6KXS - chains J and P of the 12 polymer chains in the assembly; structure by electron microscopy, 3.40 A resolution.

== Chain J ==
Molecule: Immunoglobulin J chain
From: Homo sapiens
Reference sequence: P01591 (IGJ_HUMAN); residues 1-136 here correspond to UniProt positions 24-159 (UniProt number = residue number + 23)
Sequence (136 residues; row label = number of the first residue in the row):
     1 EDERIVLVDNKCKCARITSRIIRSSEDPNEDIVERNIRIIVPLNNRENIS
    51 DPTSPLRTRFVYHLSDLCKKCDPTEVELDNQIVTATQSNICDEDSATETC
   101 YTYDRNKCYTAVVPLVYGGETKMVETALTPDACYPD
Unresolved in the structure: 1-2, 70-97
Curated features (UniProtKB/Swiss-Prot):
  - glycosylation: N48 (N-linked (GlcNAc...) (complex) asparagine)
Disulfide bonds: C12-C100, C108-C133
Glycans and other covalent adducts: N-acetylglucosamine (NAG) linked to N48
Residues lining bound ligands: N-acetylglucosamine (NAG; 2-acetamido-2-deoxy-beta-D-glucopyranose): R4, R20, I22, E34, N36

== Chain P ==
Molecule: Polymeric immunoglobulin receptor
From: Homo sapiens
Reference sequence: P01833 (PIGR_HUMAN); residues 1-547 here correspond to UniProt positions 19-565 (UniProt number = residue number + 18)
Sequence (555 residues; row label = number of the first residue in the row):
     1 KSPIFGPEEVNSVEGNSVSITCYYPPTSVNRHTRKYWCRQGARGGCITLI
    51 SSEGYVSSKYAGRANLTNFPENGTFVVNIAQLSQDDSGRYKCGLGINSRG
   101 LSFDVSLEVSQGPGLLNDTKVYTVDLGRTVTINCPFKTENAQKRKSLYKQ
   151 IGLYPVLVIDSSGYVNPNYTGRIRLDIQGTGQLLFSVVINQLRLSDAGQY
   201 LCQAGDDSNSNKKNADLQVLKPEPELVYEDLRGSVTFHCALGPEVANVAK
   251 FLCRQSSGENCDVVVNTLGKRAPAFEGRILLNPQDKDGSFSVVITGLRKE
   301 DAGRYLCGAHSDGQLQEGSPIQAWQLFVNEESTIPRSPTVVKGVAGGSVA
   351 VLCPYNRKESKSIKYWCLWEGAQNGRCPLLVDSEGWVKAQYEGRLSLLEE
   401 PGNGTFTVILNQLTSRDAGFYWCLTNGDTLWRTTVEIKIIEGEPNLKVPG
   451 NVTAVLGETLKVPCHFPCKFSSYEKYWCKWNNTGCQALPSQDEGPSKAFV
   501 NCDENSRLVSLTLNLVTRADEGWYWCGVKQGHFYGETAAVYVAVEERHHH
   551 HHHHH
Unresolved in the structure: 113-119, 177-184, 205-209, 453-459, 498-505, 514-521, 542-555
Construct notes: expression tag (548-555)
Curated features (UniProtKB/Swiss-Prot):
  - glycosylation (N-linked (GlcNAc...) asparagine): N65, N72, N117, N168, N403, N451 (complex), N481
Disulfide bonds: C22-C92, C38-C46, C134-C202, C239-C307, C253-C261, C353-C423, C367-C377, C464-C526, C478-C485
Reported in the primary citation:
  - conformationally variable residues (domain motion): T67
  - specificity-determining residues: E53 (by similarity / conservation)
  - mutagenesis - V29N/R31S, R99N/L101T: decreased binding to Fcu-J complex

== How chain J and chain P interact ==
Residue-residue contacts (11; chain J residue first):
  R105(J) - V29(P)
  R105(J) - N30(P)
  R105(J) - L101(P)
  N106(J) - T27(P)
  N106(J) - V29(P)
  D131(J) - V29(P)
  D131(J) - H32(P)
  D131(J) - T33(P)  hydrogen bond
  A132(J) - V29(P)  hydrophobic
  Y134(J) - S28(P)  hydrogen bond (backbone-side chain)
  Y134(J) - H32(P)
The authors on this interface:
  - specific contacts: A132(J)-V29(P), N30(P)-R105(J) (hydrogen bond), H32(P)-Y134(J)

== Summary ==
5 residues of chain J face 7 of chain P across their interface; the contacts include 2 hydrogen bonds. Polar
pairs include D131(J)-T33(P) and Y134(J)-S28(P). The authors report contacts between A132(J) and V29(P) and
H32(P) and Y134(J); a hydrogen bond between N30(P) and R105(J). The paper reports that V29N/R31S and
R99N/L101T of chain P reduce binding to Fcu-J complex; the specificity determinant E53(P).
Here chain J is Immunoglobulin J chain and chain P is Polymeric immunoglobulin receptor, both from Homo
sapiens. Entry 6KXS (Cryo-EM structure of human IgM-Fc in complex with the J chain and the ectodomain of pIgR)
was determined by electron microscopy.
